7ZYF - chain A; structure by X-ray diffraction, 2.81 A resolution.

[Chain A]
Molecule: Leucyl-cystinyl aminopeptidase, pregnancy serum form
Organism: Homo sapiens
Reference sequence: Q9UIQ6 (LCAP_HUMAN); residues 155-1025 here = UniProt positions 155-1025
Sequence (871 residues; numbered 155 to 1025; the number before each row is that of its first residue):
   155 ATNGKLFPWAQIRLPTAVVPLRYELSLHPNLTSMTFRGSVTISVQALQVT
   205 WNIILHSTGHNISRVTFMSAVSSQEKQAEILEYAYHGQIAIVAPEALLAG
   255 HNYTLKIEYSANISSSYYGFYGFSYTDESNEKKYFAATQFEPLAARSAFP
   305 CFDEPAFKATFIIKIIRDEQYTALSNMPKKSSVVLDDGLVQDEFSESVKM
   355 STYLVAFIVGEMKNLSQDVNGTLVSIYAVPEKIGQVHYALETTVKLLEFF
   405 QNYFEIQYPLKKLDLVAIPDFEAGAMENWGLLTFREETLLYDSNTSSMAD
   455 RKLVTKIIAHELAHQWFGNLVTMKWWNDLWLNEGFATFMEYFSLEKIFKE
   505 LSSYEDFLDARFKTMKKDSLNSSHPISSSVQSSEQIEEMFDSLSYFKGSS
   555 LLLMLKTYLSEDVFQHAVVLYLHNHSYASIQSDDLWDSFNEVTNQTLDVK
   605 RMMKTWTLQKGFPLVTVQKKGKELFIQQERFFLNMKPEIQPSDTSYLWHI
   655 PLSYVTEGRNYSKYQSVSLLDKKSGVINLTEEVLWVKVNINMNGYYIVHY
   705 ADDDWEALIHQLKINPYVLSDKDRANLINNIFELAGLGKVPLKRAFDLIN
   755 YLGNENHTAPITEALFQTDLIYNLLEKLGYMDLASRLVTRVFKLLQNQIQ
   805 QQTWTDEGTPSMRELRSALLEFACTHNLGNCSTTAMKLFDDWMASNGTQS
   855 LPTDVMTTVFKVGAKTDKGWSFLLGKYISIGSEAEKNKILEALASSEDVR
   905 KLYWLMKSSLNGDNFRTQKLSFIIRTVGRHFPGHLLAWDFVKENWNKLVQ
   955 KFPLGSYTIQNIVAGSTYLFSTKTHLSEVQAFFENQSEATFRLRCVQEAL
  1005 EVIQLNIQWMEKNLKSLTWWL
Not modelled in the structure: 155-157, 223-226, 598-599, 639-648
Glycans and other covalent adducts: N-acetylglucosamine (NAG) linked to N184, N256, N266, N368, N374, N525, N664, N834, N850
Ion coordination: Zn2+: H464, H468, E487 (together with KFR)
Small-molecule neighbours: KFR (methyl (2S)-2-[[(2S)-2-[[(2S,3R)-3-azanyl-2-oxidanyl-4-(4-oxidanylphenoxy)butanoyl]amino]-4-methyl-pentanoyl]amino]-3-(1H-indol-3-yl)propanoate): Y272, Q293, E295, P296, E426, A427, G428, A429, M430, E431, L457, I461, H464, E465, H468, E487, F544, Y549, S960, Y961
Swiss-Prot annotation at these positions:
  - active site: E465 (Proton acceptor)
  - binding site (substrate): E295, G428 to N432
  - binding site (Zn(2+)): H464, H468, E487
  - site: Y549 (Transition state stabilizer)
  - glycosylation (N-linked (GlcNAc...) asparagine): N184, N215, N256, N266, N368, N374, N448, N525, N578, N598, N664, N682, N760, N834, N850, N989

[In short]
Chain A binds compound KFR. N-acetylglucosamine is covalently linked to N184, N256, N266, N368, N374 and N525
and 3 more. H464, H468 and E487 coordinate Zn2+. Curated annotation (UniProt) lists active-site residue E465,
6 substrate-binding residues and 3 Zn2+-binding residues.
Chain A is Leucyl-cystinyl aminopeptidase, pregnancy serum form (Homo sapiens); the structure, Insulin
regulated aminopeptidase (IRAP) in complex with a nanomolar alpha hydroxy beta amino acid based inhibitor, was
determined by X-ray diffraction.
